8ZB8 - chains D and E of the 6 polymer chains in the assembly; structure by X-ray diffraction, 2.94 A resolution.

== Chain D ==
Molecule: Tubulin beta chain
From: Sus scrofa
UniProt: A0A8D1UIR5 (A0A8D1UIR5_PIG); residues 1-445 here = UniProt positions 1-445
Sequence (445 residues; row label = number of the first residue in the row):
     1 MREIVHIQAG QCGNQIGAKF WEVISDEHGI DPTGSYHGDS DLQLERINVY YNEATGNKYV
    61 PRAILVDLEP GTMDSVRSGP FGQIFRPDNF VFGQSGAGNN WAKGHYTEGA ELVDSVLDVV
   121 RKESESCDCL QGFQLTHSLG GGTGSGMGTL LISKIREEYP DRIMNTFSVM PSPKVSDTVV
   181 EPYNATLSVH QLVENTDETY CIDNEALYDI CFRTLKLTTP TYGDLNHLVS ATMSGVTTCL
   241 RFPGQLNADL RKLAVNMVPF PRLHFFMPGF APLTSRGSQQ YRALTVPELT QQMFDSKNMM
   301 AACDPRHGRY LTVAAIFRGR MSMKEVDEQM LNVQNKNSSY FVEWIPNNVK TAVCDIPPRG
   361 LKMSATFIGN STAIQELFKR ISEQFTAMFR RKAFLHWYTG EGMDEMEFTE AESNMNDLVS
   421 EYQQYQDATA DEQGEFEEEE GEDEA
Unresolved in the structure: 274-283, 432-445
Small-molecule neighbours:
  - A1D8I (N,2-dimethyl-N-(1-methylindol-5-yl)thieno[3,2-d]pyrimidin-4-amine): Cys-239, Leu-240, Leu-246, Ala-248, Lys-252, Leu-253, Asn-256, Met-257, Thr-312, Val-313, Ala-314, Ala-315, Ile-316, Asn-347, Asn-348, Val-349, Lys-350, Thr-351, Ala-352
  - GDP (guanosine-5'-diphosphate): Gly-10, Gln-11, Cys-12, Gln-15, Ile-16, Ser-138, Gly-140, Gly-141, Gly-142, Thr-143, Gly-144, Ser-145, Val-169, Pro-171, Val-175, Ser-176, Glu-181, Asn-204, Leu-207, Tyr-222, Leu-225, Asn-226

== Chain E ==
Molecule: Stathmin-4
From: Rattus norvegicus
UniProt: P63043 (STMN4_RAT); residues 5-145 here correspond to UniProt positions 49-189 (UniProt number = residue number + 44)
Sequence (143 residues; numbered 3 to 145; the number before each row is that of its first residue):
     3 MADMEVIELN KCTSGQSFEV ILKPPSFDGV PEFNASLPRR RDPSLEEIQK KLEAAEERRK
    63 YQEAELLKHL AEKREHEREV IQKAIEENNN FIKMAKEKLA QKMESNKENR EAHLAAMLER
   123 LQEKDKHAEE VRKNKELKEE ASR
Unresolved in the structure: 3-5, 29-43, 142-145
Sequence notes: initiating methionine (3); expression tag (4)
Swiss-Prot annotation at these positions:
  - modified residue: Ser-46 (Phosphoserine)

== How chain D and chain E interact ==
Residue-residue contacts (27; chain D residue first):
  Tyr-106(D) with His-129(E), hydrogen bond; Ala-130(E), hydrophobic; Val-133(E), hydrophobic; Arg-134(E), hydrogen bond (backbone-side chain)
  Thr-107(D) with Lys-137(E)
  Ala-110(D) with Arg-134(E)
  Ser-153(D) with Leu-123(E); Lys-126(E)
  Lys-154(D) with Asp-127(E), salt bridge
  Arg-156(D) with Met-119(E); Leu-123(E)
  Glu-157(D) with Leu-120(E); Leu-123(E); Gln-124(E); Asp-127(E)
  Pro-160(D) with Met-119(E)
  Gln-191(D) with Lys-126(E), hydrogen bond
  Asn-195(D) with Leu-123(E); Lys-126(E)
  Thr-399(D) with Lys-140(E), hydrogen bond (backbone-side chain)
  Gly-400(D) with Lys-137(E)
  Glu-401(D) with Val-133(E); Lys-137(E), salt bridge
  Gly-402(D) with Val-133(E); Asn-136(E); Lys-137(E)
  Glu-407(D) with His-129(E), salt bridge
Other interface residues (no listed pair), chain D (18 interface residues in all): Glu-111, Asp-161, Met-403
Other interface residues (no listed pair), chain E (15 interface residues in all): Arg-112, Leu-116

== Summary ==
Chain D and chain E form an interface of 18 and 15 residues respectively; the contacts include 4 hydrogen
bonds and 3 salt bridges. Polar contacts include Lys-154(D)/Asp-127(E), Glu-401(D)/Lys-137(E) and
Glu-407(D)/His-129(E). Chain D binds GDP and compound A1D8I.
Here chain D is Tubulin beta chain (Sus scrofa) and chain E is Stathmin-4 (Rattus norvegicus). Entry 8ZB8
(Crystal structure of T2R-TTL-DPP21 complex) was determined by X-ray diffraction.
